PDB entry 2WTU | X-ray diffraction, 3.40 A resolution | chains A and B of the 4 polymer chains in the assembly

[Chain A (and B)]
Protein: DNA mismatch repair protein muts
Source organism: Escherichia coli
Notes: chain B of this document is another copy of the same molecule, construct and numbering; everything in this record applies to it too
UniProt: P23909 (MUTS_ECOLI); numbering as in UniProt (aligned over 1-800)
Amino-acid sequence (800 residues; row label = number of the first residue in the row):
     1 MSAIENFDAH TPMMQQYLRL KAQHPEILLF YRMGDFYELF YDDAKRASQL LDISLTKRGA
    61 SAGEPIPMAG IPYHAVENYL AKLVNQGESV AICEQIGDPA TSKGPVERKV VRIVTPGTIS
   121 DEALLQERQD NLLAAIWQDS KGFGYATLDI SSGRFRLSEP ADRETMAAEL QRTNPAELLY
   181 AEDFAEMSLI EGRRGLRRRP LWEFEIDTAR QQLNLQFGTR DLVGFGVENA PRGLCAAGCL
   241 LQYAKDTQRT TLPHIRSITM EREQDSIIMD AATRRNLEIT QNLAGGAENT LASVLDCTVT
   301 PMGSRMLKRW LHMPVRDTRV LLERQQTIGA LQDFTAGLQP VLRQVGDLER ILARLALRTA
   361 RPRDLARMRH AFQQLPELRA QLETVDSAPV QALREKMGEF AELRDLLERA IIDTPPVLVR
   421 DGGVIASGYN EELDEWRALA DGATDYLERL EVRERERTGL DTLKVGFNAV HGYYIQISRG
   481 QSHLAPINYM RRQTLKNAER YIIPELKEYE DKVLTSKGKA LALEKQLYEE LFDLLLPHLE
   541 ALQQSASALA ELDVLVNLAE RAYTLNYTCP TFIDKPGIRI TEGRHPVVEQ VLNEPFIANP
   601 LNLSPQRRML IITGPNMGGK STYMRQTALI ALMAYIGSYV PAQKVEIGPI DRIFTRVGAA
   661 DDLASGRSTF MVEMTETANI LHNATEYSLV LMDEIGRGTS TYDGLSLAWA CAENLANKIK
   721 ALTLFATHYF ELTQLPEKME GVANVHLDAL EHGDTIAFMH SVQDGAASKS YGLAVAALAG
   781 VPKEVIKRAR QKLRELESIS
Not modelled in the structure: 1, 662-669 (chain B: 1-35, 55-66, 95-109)
Residues lining bound ligands: ADP (adenosine-5'-diphosphate): Val588, Leu592, Pro595, Phe596, Ile597, Asn599, Pro615, Asn616, Met617, Gly618, Gly619, Lys620, Ser621, Thr622, His760
Curated features (UniProtKB/Swiss-Prot):
  - binding site (ATP): Gly614 to Ser621
From the paper describing this entry:
  - contacts within the chain: Asn616-His728 (hydrogen bond), Gly658-Asp693 (backbone contact), Glu694-Arg697
  - conformationally variable residues (loop rearrangement, order/disorder transition, side-chain flip): Asn616, Ala659 to Phe670, Asp693, His728
  - mutagenesis - D693N: unchanged binding to ADP
  - mutagenesis - D693V: decreased binding to ADP
  - mutagenesis - D693N (K1 2ATP 0.42 mm), D693V: decreased binding to ATP
  - mutagenesis - D693N: abolished binding to [gamma-32P]ATP
  - mutagenesis - D693N, D693V: decreased catalytic activity on ATP
  - mutagenesis - D693N (1.9 min-1): unchanged catalytic activity on 10 mm magnesium
  - mutagenesis - D693N: increased catalytic activity on higher metal ion concentrations
  - mutagenesis - D693V: abolished binding to MutL
  - mutagenesis - D693N: decreased binding to MutL

[Interface between chain A and chain B]
Residue-residue contacts - 108 pairs, chain A then chain B:
  Asp52(A) - His74(B)  salt bridge
  Val470(A) - Lys496(B)
  His471(A) - Thr494(B)
  His471(A) - Leu495(B)
  Arg479(A) - Arg491(B)  hydrogen bond (side chain-backbone)
  Arg491(A) - Arg491(B)
  Arg492(A) - Thr494(B)
  Gln493(A) - Thr494(B)
  Thr494(A) - Arg491(B)  hydrogen bond
  Thr494(A) - Arg492(B)
  Thr494(A) - Gln493(B)
  Thr494(A) - Thr494(B)  hydrogen bond (backbone-side chain)
  Leu495(A) - Arg492(B)
  Lys496(A) - Arg492(B)
  Glu499(A) - Arg491(B)  salt bridge
  Asn616(A) - Ser668(B)
  Met617(A) - Gly666(B)
  Met617(A) - Arg667(B)
  Met617(A) - Ser668(B)
  Met617(A) - Met671(B)  hydrophobic
  Phe670(A) - Met617(B)
  Met671(A) - Val775(B)  hydrophobic
  Met671(A) - Ala779(B)  hydrophobic
  Met674(A) - Ala776(B)  hydrophobic
  Met674(A) - Ala779(B)  hydrophobic
  Met674(A) - Val781(B)
  Thr675(A) - Ala779(B)
  Ala678(A) - Ala779(B)
  Ala678(A) - Gly780(B)
  Ala678(A) - Val781(B)
  Leu681(A) - Val781(B)  hydrophobic
  Leu681(A) - Pro782(B)
  His682(A) - Gly780(B)  hydrogen bond (side chain-backbone)
  His682(A) - Pro782(B)
  Arg697(A) - Arg697(B)
  Gly698(A) - Arg697(B)  hydrogen bond (backbone-side chain)
  Thr699(A) - Gly614(B)
  Thr699(A) - Pro615(B)
  Thr699(A) - His728(B)
  Thr699(A) - Ser770(B)
  Thr699(A) - Tyr771(B)  hydrogen bond (side chain-backbone)
  Thr699(A) - Gly772(B)
  Ser700(A) - His728(B)
  Ser700(A) - Ser770(B)
  Thr701(A) - Thr701(B)
  Thr701(A) - His728(B)
  Thr701(A) - Tyr729(B)
  Thr701(A) - Phe730(B)  hydrogen bond (side chain-backbone)
  Thr701(A) - Glu731(B)  hydrogen bond
  Tyr702(A) - Tyr702(B)
  Tyr702(A) - Leu793(B)
  Tyr702(A) - Leu796(B)  hydrophobic
  Asp703(A) - Ser770(B)  hydrogen bond
  Asp703(A) - Gly772(B)  hydrogen bond (side chain-backbone)
  Asp703(A) - Leu773(B)
  Asp703(A) - Leu793(B)
  Leu705(A) - Leu796(B)  hydrophobic
  Ser706(A) - Ala789(B)
  Ser706(A) - Lys792(B)
  Ser706(A) - Leu793(B)  hydrogen bond (side chain-backbone)
  Leu707(A) - Leu773(B)  hydrophobic
  Leu707(A) - Ala776(B)  hydrophobic
  Trp709(A) - Lys792(B)
  Ala710(A) - Val785(B)
  Ala710(A) - Ala789(B)
  Glu713(A) - Arg788(B)  salt bridge
  Asn714(A) - Glu784(B)
  Asn714(A) - Val785(B)
  His728(A) - Gly698(B)
  His728(A) - Thr699(B)
  His728(A) - Ser700(B)
  Tyr729(A) - Thr701(B)
  Glu731(A) - Thr701(B)  hydrogen bond
  Ser770(A) - Thr699(B)
  Ser770(A) - Ser700(B)  hydrogen bond
  Ser770(A) - Asp703(B)  hydrogen bond
  Tyr771(A) - Asp703(B)
  Gly772(A) - Phe670(B)
  Gly772(A) - Thr699(B)
  Gly772(A) - Asp703(B)  hydrogen bond (backbone-side chain)
  Leu773(A) - Asp703(B)  hydrogen bond (backbone-side chain)
  Leu773(A) - Leu707(B)  hydrophobic
  Val775(A) - Met671(B)  hydrophobic
  Ala776(A) - Met674(B)  hydrophobic
  Ala776(A) - Leu707(B)  hydrophobic
  Ala779(A) - Met671(B)
  Ala779(A) - Met674(B)  hydrophobic
  Ala779(A) - Thr675(B)
  Ala779(A) - Ala678(B)
  Gly780(A) - Ala678(B)
  Gly780(A) - His682(B)  hydrogen bond (backbone-side chain)
  Val781(A) - Met674(B)
  Val781(A) - Ala678(B)
  Pro782(A) - His682(B)
  Glu784(A) - Lys718(B)  salt bridge
  Val785(A) - Ala710(B)
  Val785(A) - Asn714(B)
  Arg788(A) - Glu713(B)  salt bridge
  Ala789(A) - Ser706(B)
  Ala789(A) - Ala710(B)  hydrophobic
  Lys792(A) - Ser706(B)
  Lys792(A) - Trp709(B)
  Leu793(A) - Tyr702(B)  hydrophobic
  Leu793(A) - Asp703(B)
  Leu793(A) - Ser706(B)
  Leu796(A) - Tyr702(B)
  Leu796(A) - Ser706(B)
  Ser800(A) - Tyr702(B)  hydrogen bond
Interface residues without a listed pair, chain A (62 interface residues in all): Cys711, Lys718, Phe730, Gln734, Leu778, Glu797, Ile799
Interface residues without a listed pair, chain B (63 interface residues in all): Ala75, His471, Arg479, Leu681, Leu705, Cys711, Leu778, Glu797, Ile799

[Overview]
Chain A and chain B form an interface of 62 and 63 residues respectively, with 18 hydrogen bonds and 5 salt
bridges. Among the polar pairs are Asp52(A)-His74(B), Glu499(A)-Arg491(B) and Glu713(A)-Arg788(B). From the
paper: D693N and D693V of chain A reduce binding to ATP; conformational variability at Asn616(A), Ala659(A)
and Asp693(A) among others.
Both chains are DNA mismatch repair protein muts (Escherichia coli). Entry 2WTU (Crystal structure of
Escherichia coli MutS in complex with a 16 basepair oligo containing an A.A ...) was determined by X-ray
diffraction (same publication as 3K0S).
